PDB entry 4QW0 | X-ray diffraction, 2.90 A resolution | chains I and Y of the 28 polymer chains in the assembly

Chain I:
Protein: Proteasome subunit beta type-3
Organism: Saccharomyces cerevisiae
Notes: EC 3.4.25.1
UniProtKB: P25451 (PSB3_YEAST); residues 0-204 here correspond to UniProt positions 1-205 (UniProt number = residue number + 1)
Chain sequence (205 residues; each row starts with the number of its first residue; numbering starts at 0):
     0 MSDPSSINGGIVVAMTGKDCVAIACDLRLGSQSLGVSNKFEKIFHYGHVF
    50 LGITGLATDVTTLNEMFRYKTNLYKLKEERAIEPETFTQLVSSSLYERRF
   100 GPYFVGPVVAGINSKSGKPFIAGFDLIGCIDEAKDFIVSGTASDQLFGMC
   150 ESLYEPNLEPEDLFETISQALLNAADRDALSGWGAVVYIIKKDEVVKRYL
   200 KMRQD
Unresolved in the structure: 0
Ion coordination: Mg2+ site 1: Ala174, Asp177, Ser180; Mg2+ site 2: Asp204 (shared with Ala165(Y), Asp168(Y), Ser171(Y) of chain Y)
Swiss-Prot annotation at these positions:
  - modified residue: Ser30 (Phosphoserine)
  - cross-link: Lys69 (Glycyl lysine isopeptide (Lys-Gly) (interchain with G-Cter in ubiquitin))

Chain Y:
Protein: Proteasome subunit beta type-5
Organism: Saccharomyces cerevisiae
Notes: EC 3.4.25.1
UniProtKB: P30656 (PSB5_YEAST); residues 1-212 here correspond to UniProt positions 76-287 (UniProt number = residue number + 75)
Chain sequence (212 residues; numbered 1 to 212; the number before each row is that of its first residue):
     1 TTTLAFRFQGGIIVAVDSRATAGNWVASQTVKKVIEINPFLLGTMAGGTV
    51 DCQFWETWLGSQCRLHELREKERISVAAASKILSNLVYQYKGAGLSMGTM
   101 ICGYTRKEGPTIYYVDSDGTRLKGDIFCVGSGQTFAYGVLDSNYKWDLSV
   151 EDALYLGKRSILAAAHRDAYSGGSVNLYHVTEDGWIYHGNHDVGELFWKV
   201 KEEEGSFNNVIG
Differences from the reference sequence: engineered mutation Thr49 (Ala124 in P30656), Val50 (Ala125 in P30656)
Covalent attachments: bortezomib (BO2) linked to Thr1
Ion coordination: Mg2+: Ala165, Asp168, Ser171 (shared with Asp204(I) of chain I)
Small-molecule neighbours: bortezomib (BO2; N-[(1R)-1-(dihydroxyboryl)-3-methylbutyl]-N-(pyrazin-2-ylcarbonyl)-L-phenylalaninamide): Arg19, Ala20, Thr21, Ala22, Ala27, Val31, Lys33, Met45, Ala46, Gly47, Gly48, Thr49, Ser131, Tyr170

How chain I and chain Y interact:
Pairs across the interface (43):
  Ser5(I) - Asn24(Y)
  Arg27(I) - Ala169(Y)
  Ser32(I) - Arg167(Y)
  Ser32(I) - Asp168(Y)
  Ser32(I) - Ala169(Y)  hydrogen bond (backbone-backbone)
  Ser32(I) - Tyr170(Y)
  Leu33(I) - Phe135(Y)  hydrophobic
  Gly34(I) - Arg167(Y)  hydrogen bond (backbone-side chain)
  Val35(I) - Arg167(Y)
  Asn37(I) - Asn209(Y)
  Asn37(I) - Val210(Y)
  Lys38(I) - Asn209(Y)  hydrogen bond (side chain-backbone)
  Gln144(I) - Trp25(Y)
  Asp175(I) - Gln29(Y)
  Arg176(I) - Trp25(Y)
  Arg176(I) - Val26(Y)  hydrogen bond (side chain-backbone)
  Arg176(I) - Ala27(Y)  hydrogen bond (side chain-backbone)
  Arg176(I) - Ser28(Y)
  Asp177(I) - Asn24(Y)
  Asp177(I) - Val26(Y)
  Ala178(I) - Asn24(Y)  hydrogen bond (backbone-backbone)
  Ala178(I) - Val26(Y)
  Ala178(I) - Ala169(Y)
  Ala178(I) - Tyr170(Y)  hydrophobic
  Leu179(I) - Asn24(Y)
  Trp182(I) - His166(Y)  hydrogen bond (side chain-backbone)
  Trp182(I) - Arg167(Y)
  Lys200(I) - Trp198(Y)
  Lys200(I) - Gly212(Y)
  Met201(I) - Trp198(Y)
  Arg202(I) - Gly173(Y)  hydrogen bond (side chain-backbone)
  Arg202(I) - Asp192(Y)  salt bridge
  Arg202(I) - Gly194(Y)
  Gln203(I) - His166(Y)  hydrogen bond (backbone-side chain)
  Gln203(I) - Phe197(Y)
  Gln203(I) - Trp198(Y)
  Gln203(I) - Val210(Y)
  Asp204(I) - Arg19(Y)  salt bridge
  Asp204(I) - Ala165(Y)
  Asp204(I) - Ser171(Y)
  Asp204(I) - Gly172(Y)
  Asp204(I) - Gly173(Y)  hydrogen bond (side chain-backbone)
  Asp204(I) - Val193(Y)
Also at the interface, not in a pair above, chain Y (26 interface residues in all): Ile211

In short:
20 residues of chain I and 26 residues of chain Y are in contact, with 10 hydrogen bonds and 2 salt bridges.
Polar contacts include Arg202(I)-Asp192(Y), Asp204(I)-Arg19(Y) and Gly34(I)-Arg167(Y). Bortezomib is
covalently linked to Thr1(Y).
Here chain I is Proteasome subunit beta type-3 and chain Y is Proteasome subunit beta type-5, both from
Saccharomyces cerevisiae. Entry 4QW0 (yCP beta5-A49T-A50V-double mutant in complex with bortezomib) was
determined by X-ray diffraction together with 4QUX, 4QUY, 4QV0, 4QV1, 4QV3, 4QV4 and 42 further entries from
the same study.
